Entry 8GFK (X-ray diffraction, 2.00 A resolution); this record covers chain A.

== Chain A ==
Molecule: 3C-like proteinase nsp5
From: Severe acute respiratory syndrome coronavirus 2
UniProt: P0DTD1 (R1AB_SARS2); residues 1-304 here correspond to UniProt positions 3264-3567 (UniProt number = residue number + 3263)
Sequence (304 residues; each row starts with the number of its first residue):
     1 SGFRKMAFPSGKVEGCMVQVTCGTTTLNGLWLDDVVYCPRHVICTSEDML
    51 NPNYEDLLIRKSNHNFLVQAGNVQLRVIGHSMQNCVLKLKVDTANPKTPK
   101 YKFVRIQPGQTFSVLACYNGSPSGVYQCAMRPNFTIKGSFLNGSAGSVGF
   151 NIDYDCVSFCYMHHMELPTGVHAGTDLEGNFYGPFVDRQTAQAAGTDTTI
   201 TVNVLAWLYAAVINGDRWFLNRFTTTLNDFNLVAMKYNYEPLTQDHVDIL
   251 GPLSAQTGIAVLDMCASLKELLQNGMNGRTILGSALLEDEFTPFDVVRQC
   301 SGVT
Disordered / not traced: 303-304
Sequence notes: engineered mutation Ala145 (Cys3408 in P0DTD1)
What the authors report for this chain:
  - mutagenesis - C145A (Tm change 6.8 degC): increased stability
  - catalytic residues: His41 (citing earlier work)

== Overview ==
The paper reports the catalytic residue His41; C145A increases stability.
Chain A is 3C-like proteinase nsp5 (Severe acute respiratory syndrome coronavirus 2); the structure, Room
temperature X-ray structure of truncated SARS-CoV-2 main protease C145A mutant, residues 1-304, was determined
by X-ray diffraction together with 8GFN, 8GFO, 8GFR and 8GFU from the same study.
